Entry 6END (X-ray diffraction, 2.24 A resolution); this record covers chain A.

# Chain A
Name: Leukotriene A-4 hydrolase
Organism: Homo sapiens
Notes: EC 3.3.2.6
UniProt: P09960 (LKHA4_HUMAN); residues 1-610 here correspond to UniProt positions 2-611 (UniProt number = residue number + 1)
Sequence (613 residues; row label = number of the first residue in the row; numbers below 1 keep their minus sign (Gly-2 is residue -2)):
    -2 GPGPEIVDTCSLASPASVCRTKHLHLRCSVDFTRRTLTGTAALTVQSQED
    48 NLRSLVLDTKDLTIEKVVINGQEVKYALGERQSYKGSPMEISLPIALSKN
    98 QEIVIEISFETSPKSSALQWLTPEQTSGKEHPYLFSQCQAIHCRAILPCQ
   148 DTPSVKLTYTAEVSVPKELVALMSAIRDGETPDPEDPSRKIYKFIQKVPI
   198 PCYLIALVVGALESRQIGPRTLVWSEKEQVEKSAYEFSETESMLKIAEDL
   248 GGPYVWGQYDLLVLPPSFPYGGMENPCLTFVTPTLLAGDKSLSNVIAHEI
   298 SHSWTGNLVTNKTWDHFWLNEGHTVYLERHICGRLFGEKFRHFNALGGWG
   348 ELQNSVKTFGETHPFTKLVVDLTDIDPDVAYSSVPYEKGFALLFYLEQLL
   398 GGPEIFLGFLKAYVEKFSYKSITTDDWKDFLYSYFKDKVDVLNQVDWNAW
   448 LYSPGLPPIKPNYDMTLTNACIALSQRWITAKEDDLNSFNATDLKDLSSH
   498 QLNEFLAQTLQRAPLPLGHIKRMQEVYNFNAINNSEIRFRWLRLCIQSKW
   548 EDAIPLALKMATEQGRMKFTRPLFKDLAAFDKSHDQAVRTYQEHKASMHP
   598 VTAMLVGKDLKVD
Not modelled in the structure: -2 to 3
Construct notes: expression tag (-2 to 0)
UniProt features mapped onto this chain:
  - active site: Glu296 (Proton acceptor), Tyr383 (Proton donor)
  - binding site (a peptide): Gln134 to Gln136, Pro266 to Glu271, Arg563 to Lys565
  - binding site (Zn(2+)): His295, His299, Glu318
  - site: Glu271 (Pro-Gly-Pro binding), Asp375 (Essential for epoxide hydrolase activity, but not for aminopeptidase activity), Tyr378 (Covalently modified during suicide inhibition by leukotrienes), Gly562 (Pro-Gly-Pro binding)
  - modified residue: Lys72 (N6-acetyllysine), Lys336 (N6-acetyllysine), Lys413 (N6-acetyllysine), Ser415 (Phosphoserine), Lys572 (N6-acetyllysine)
Metal / ion sites: ytterbium (III) ion site 1: Asp47, Asp481 (together with acetate ion); ytterbium (III) ion site 2 near Asp175 (its only coordinating residue here); Zn2+: His295, His299, Glu318
Ligand contacts: BGK (4-([1,3]thiazolo[4,5-b]pyridin-2-yloxy)benzaldehyde): Gln134, Gln136, Ala137, Tyr267, Trp311, Phe314, Val367, Leu369, Pro374, Asp375, Ala377, Tyr378, Ser379, Pro382

# Overview
Bound to chain A: compound BGK. Asp47 and Asp481 form the ytterbium (III) ion site 1. The Zn2+ site is built
by His295, His299 and Glu318. UniProt lists active-site residues Glu296 and Tyr383, 12 peptide-binding
residues and 3 Zn2+-binding residues.
Chain A is Leukotriene A-4 hydrolase (Homo sapiens); the structure, LTA4 hydrolase in complex with Compound15,
was determined by X-ray diffraction, deposited together with 6ENB and 6ENC.
